Entry 2JKG (X-ray diffraction, 1.89 A resolution); this record covers chains A and P.

Chain A:
Name: Profilin
From: Plasmodium falciparum
Reference sequence: Q8I2J4 (Q8I2J4_PLAF7); numbering as in UniProt (aligned over 1-171)
Sequence (179 residues; row label = number of the first residue in the row):
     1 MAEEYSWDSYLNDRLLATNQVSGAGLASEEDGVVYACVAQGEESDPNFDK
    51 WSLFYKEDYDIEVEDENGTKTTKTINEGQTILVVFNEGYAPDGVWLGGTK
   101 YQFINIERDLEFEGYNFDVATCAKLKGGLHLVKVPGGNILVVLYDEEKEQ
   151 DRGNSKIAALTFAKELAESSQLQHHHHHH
Not modelled in the structure: 1-4, 170-179
Construct notes: expression tag (172-179)
UniProt features mapped onto this chain:
  - region: Tyr5 to Tyr10 (Pro-rich sequence-binding), Lys100 to Phe112 (Actin-binding), Arg152 to Lys156 (Actin-binding)
  - motif: Phe48 to Phe54 (Plasmodium-specific profilin mini-domain)
  - site: Tyr35 (Interaction with Pro-rich sequence), Tyr89 (Interaction with actin)
Metal / ion sites: Mg2+: Pro91, Arg108

Chain P:
Name: Octaproline peptide
Sequence (8 residues; row label = number of the first residue in the row; numbering starts at 0):
     0 PPPPPPPP

Chain A / chain P interface:
Residue-residue contacts (15; chain A residue first):
  Tyr5(A) with Pro4(P), hydrophobic; Pro5(P), hydrogen bond (side chain-backbone); Pro6(P); Pro7(P)
  Ser6(A) with Pro4(P)
  Trp7(A) with Pro2(P), hydrogen bond (side chain-backbone); Pro3(P); Pro4(P); Pro5(P)
  Tyr10(A) with Pro5(P)
  Tyr35(A) with Pro1(P), hydrophobic; Pro2(P)
  Asn138(A) with Pro2(P)
  Leu166(A) with Pro5(P), hydrophobic
  Ser169(A) with Pro5(P)

Overview:
Chain A and chain P form an interface of 8 and 7 residues respectively; the contacts include 2 hydrogen bonds.
Polar contacts include Tyr5(A)-Pro5(P) and Trp7(A)-Pro2(P). The Mg2+ site is built by Pro91(A) and Arg108(A).
Chain A is Profilin (Plasmodium falciparum) and chain P is Octaproline peptide; the structure, Plasmodium
falciparum profilin, was determined by X-ray diffraction (same publication as 2JKF).
